PDB entry 9KTI | electron microscopy, 2.59 A resolution | chains A and J of the 10 polymer chains in the assembly

# Chain A (and J)
Protein: 2,3-dihydroxyphenylpropionate/2,3-dihydroxicinnamic acid 1,2-dioxygenase
Source organism: Escherichia coli K-12
Notes: EC 1.13.11.16; chain J of this document is another copy of the same molecule, construct and numbering; everything in this record applies to it too
UniProt: P0ABR9 (MHPB_ECOLI); residue numbers follow UniProt; this construct covers 1-314
Sequence (314 residues; each row starts with the number of its first residue):
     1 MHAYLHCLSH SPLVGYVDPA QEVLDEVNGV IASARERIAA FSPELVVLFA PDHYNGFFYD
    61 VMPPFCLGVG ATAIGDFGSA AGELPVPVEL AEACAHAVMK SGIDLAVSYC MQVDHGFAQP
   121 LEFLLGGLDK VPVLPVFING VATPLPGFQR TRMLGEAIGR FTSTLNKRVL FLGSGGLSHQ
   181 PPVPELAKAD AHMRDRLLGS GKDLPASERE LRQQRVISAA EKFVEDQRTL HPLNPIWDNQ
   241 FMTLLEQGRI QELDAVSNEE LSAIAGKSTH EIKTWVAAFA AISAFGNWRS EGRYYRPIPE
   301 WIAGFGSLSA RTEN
UniProt features mapped onto this chain:
  - active site: H115 (Proton donor), H179 (Proton acceptor)
  - mutagenesis: D114 (D114A: Complete loss of extradiol cleavage activity; D114N: Low level of catalytic activity, 600-fold lower than the wild-type enzyme. More than 8000-fold decrease in affinity), H115 (H115A: Complete loss of extradiol cleavage activity; H115Q: Complete loss of activity; H115Y: Complete loss of activity), H179 (H179A: Complete loss of activity; H179Q: Complete loss of activity; H179Y: Complete loss of activity), P181 (P181A: More than 2-fold decrease in catalytic activity and 100-fold decrease in affinity; P181H: More than 60-fold decrease in catalytic activity and affinity)
Bound ions: Fe2+: E271 (together with A1EG2)
Residues lining bound ligands: A1EG2 (3-[2,3-bis(oxidanyl)phenyl]propanoic acid): H10, S11, P12, H53, N55, D76, F77, H115, H179, P181, R212, V216, I302

# Interface between chain A and chain J
Pairs across the interface (6; chain A residue first):
  S257(A) with S257(J)
  E259(A) with E259(J); E260(J); A263(J)
  E260(A) with E259(J)
  A263(A) with E259(J)

# In short
Chain A and chain J each contribute 4 residues to their interface. Ligands of chain A: compound A1EG2. Curated
annotation (UniProt) lists active-site residues H115(A) and H179(A) and 4 mutagenesis sites on chain A.
Both chains are 2,3-dihydroxyphenylpropionate/2,3-dihydroxicinnamic acid 1,2-dioxygenase (Escherichia coli
K-12). Entry 9KTI (CryoEM structure of a 2,3-hydroxycinnamic acid 1,2-dioxygenase MhpB in substrate bound
form) was determined by electron microscopy (same publication as 8K04).
